8ICB - chains P and A of the 3 polymer chains in the assembly; structure by X-ray diffraction, 3.10 A resolution.

Chain P:
Molecule: 7-nt DNA strand
Sequence (7 nucleotides; each row starts with the number of its first residue):
     1 TCTAATG
Bound ions: Na+: DT6 (shared with Thr101(A), Val103(A), Ile106(A) of chain A)

Chain A:
Protein: Protein (DNA polymerase beta (e.c.2.7.7.7))
Source organism: Homo sapiens
Reference sequence: P06746 (DPOB_HUMAN); residues 2-335 here correspond to UniProt positions 1-334 (UniProt number = residue number - 1)
Amino-acid sequence (335 residues; row label = number of the first residue in the row):
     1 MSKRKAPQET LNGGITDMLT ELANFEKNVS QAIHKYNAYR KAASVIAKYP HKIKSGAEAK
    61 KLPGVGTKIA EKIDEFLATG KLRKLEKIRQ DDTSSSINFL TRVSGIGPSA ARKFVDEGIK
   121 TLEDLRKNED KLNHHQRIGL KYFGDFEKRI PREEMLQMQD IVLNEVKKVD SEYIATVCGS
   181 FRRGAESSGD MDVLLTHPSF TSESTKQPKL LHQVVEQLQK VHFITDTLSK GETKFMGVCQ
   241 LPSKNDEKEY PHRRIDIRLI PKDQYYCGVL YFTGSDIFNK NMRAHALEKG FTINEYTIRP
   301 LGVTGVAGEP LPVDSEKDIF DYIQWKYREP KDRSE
Not modelled in the structure: 1-8
Bound ions: Na+ site 1: Lys60, Leu62; Na+ site 2: Thr101, Val103, Ile106 (shared with DT6(P) of chain P)
Curated features (UniProtKB/Swiss-Prot):
  - binding site (K(+)): Lys61
  - binding site (Na(+)): Lys61

Interface between chain P and chain A:
Pairs across the interface (16; chain P residue first):
  DA4(P) with Ser109(A), sugar contact
  DA5(P) with Gly105(A), phosphate contact; Ile106(A), phosphate contact; Gly107(A), hydrogen bond to the phosphate; Pro108(A), phosphate contact; Ser109(A), hydrogen bond to the phosphate; Ala110(A), hydrogen bond to the phosphate
  DT6(P) with Val103(A), phosphate contact; Ser104(A), phosphate contact; Gly105(A), hydrogen bond to the phosphate; Ile106(A), phosphate contact; Lys234(A), hydrogen bond to the base; Met236(A), sugar contact
  DG7(P) with Arg254(A), salt bridge to the phosphate; Asp256(A), sugar contact; Arg258(A), phosphate contact
Also at the interface, not in a pair above, chain A (16 interface residues in all): Thr101, His135, Asp192

Summary:
Chain P and chain A form an interface of 4 and 16 residues respectively, with 5 hydrogen bonds and 1 salt
bridge. Polar pairs include DT6(P)-Lys234(A), DA5(P)-Gly107(A) and DA5(P)-Ser109(A). From UniProt: K+-binding
residue Lys61(A) and Na+-binding residue Lys61(A) on chain A.
Chain P is a 7-nt DNA strand and chain A is Protein (DNA polymerase beta (e.c.2.7.7.7)) (Homo sapiens); the
structure, DNA polymerase beta (pol B) (e.c.2.7.7.7) complexed with seven base pairs of DNA; soaked in the
..., was determined by X-ray diffraction (same publication as 1ZQA, 1ZQB, 1ZQC, 1ZQD, 1ZQE, 1ZQG and 28
further entries).
